6UH1 - chains C and D of the 4 polymer chains in the assembly; structure by electron microscopy, 3.04 A resolution.

Chain C:
Molecule: VP3
Organism: Enterovirus A71
Notes: EC 3.4.22.29, 3.6.1.15, 3.4.22.28, 2.7.7.48
UniProtKB: A0A0E3SXU7 (A0A0E3SXU7_9ENTO); residues 1-242 here correspond to UniProt positions 324-565 (UniProt number = residue number + 323)
Amino-acid sequence (242 residues; row label = number of the first residue in the row):
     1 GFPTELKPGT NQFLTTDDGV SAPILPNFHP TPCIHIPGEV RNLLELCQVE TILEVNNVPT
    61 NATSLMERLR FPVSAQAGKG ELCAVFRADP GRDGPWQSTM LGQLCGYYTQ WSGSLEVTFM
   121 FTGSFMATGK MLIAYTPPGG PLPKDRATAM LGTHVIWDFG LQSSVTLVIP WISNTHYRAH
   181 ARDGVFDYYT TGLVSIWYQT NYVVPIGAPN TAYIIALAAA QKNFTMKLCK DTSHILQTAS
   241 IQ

Chain D:
Molecule: VP4
Organism: Enterovirus A71
Notes: EC 3.4.22.29, 3.6.1.15, 3.4.22.28, 2.7.7.48
UniProtKB: E9RGA0 (E9RGA0_9ENTO); numbering as in UniProt (aligned over 1-69)
Amino-acid sequence (69 residues; each row starts with the number of its first residue):
     1 MGSQVSTQRS GSHENSNSAT EGSTINYTTI NYYKDSYAAT AGKQSLKQDP DKFANPVKDI
    61 FTEMAAPLK
Unresolved in the structure: 1-11

Interface between chain C and chain D:
Pairs across the interface (33; chain C residue first):
  D18(C) with T40(D); A41(D), hydrogen bond (side chain-backbone)
  V20(C) with I30(D); N31(D); Y32(D), hydrophobic; Y33(D), hydrophobic; A38(D); T40(D)
  S21(C) with Y33(D); A38(D)
  P23(C) with D35(D); Y37(D)
  L25(C) with Y37(D), hydrogen bond (backbone-side chain)
  P26(C) with D35(D)
  N27(C) with N15(D), hydrogen bond; K34(D); D35(D), hydrogen bond (backbone-side chain)
  F28(C) with N17(D), hydrogen bond (backbone-side chain)
  H29(C) with S16(D); N17(D)
  P30(C) with N17(D); S18(D)
  E39(C) with K52(D)
  R41(C) with I25(D); S45(D), hydrogen bond; K47(D)
  E45(C) with Q48(D); D49(D), hydrogen bond (side chain-backbone); F53(D)
  Q48(C) with P50(D)
  V49(C) with F53(D), hydrophobic
  Q162(C) with P67(D); L68(D)
Also at the interface, not in a pair above, chain C (24 interface residues in all): G19, A22, I24, G38, V40, N42, L44, K222
Also at the interface, not in a pair above, chain D (29 interface residues in all): A39, G42, Q44, A54, A66

Overview:
24 residues of chain C face 29 of chain D across their interface, with 7 hydrogen bonds. Among the polar pairs
are D18(C)-A41(D), L25(C)-Y37(D) and N27(C)-N15(D).
Here chain C is VP3 and chain D is VP4, both from Enterovirus A71. Entry 6UH1 (Structure of the EVA71 strain
11316 capsid) was determined by electron microscopy together with 6UH6 and 6UH7 from the same study.
